Entry 5LSP (X-ray diffraction, 2.60 A resolution); this record covers chains S and T of the 8 polymer chains in the assembly.

Chain S:
Protein: 107_A07 Fab heavy chain
From: Homo sapiens
Notes: antibody fragment or engineered binder
Amino-acid sequence (223 residues; numbered 1 to 223; the number before each row is that of its first residue):
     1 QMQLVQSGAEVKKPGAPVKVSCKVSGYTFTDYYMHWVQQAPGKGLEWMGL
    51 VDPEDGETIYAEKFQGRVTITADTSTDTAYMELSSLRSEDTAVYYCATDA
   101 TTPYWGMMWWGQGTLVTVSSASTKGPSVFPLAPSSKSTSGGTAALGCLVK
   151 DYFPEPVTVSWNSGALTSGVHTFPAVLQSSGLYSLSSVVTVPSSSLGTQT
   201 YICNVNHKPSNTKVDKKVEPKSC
Disordered / not traced: 135-139, 222-223
Disulfide bonds: Cys22-Cys96, Cys147-Cys203

Chain T:
Protein: 107_A07 Fab light chain
From: Homo sapiens
Notes: antibody fragment or engineered binder
Amino-acid sequence (216 residues; numbered -1 to 214; the number before each row is that of its first residue; numbers below 1 keep their minus sign (Ala-1 is residue -1)):
    -1 ASDIQMIQSPSSLSASVGDRVTITCQASQDISNYLNWYQQKPGRAPKVLI
    49 YDASNLETGVPSRFSGSGSGTEFTLTISNLRPDDFATYYCQQGDSFPLTF
    99 GGGTKVEIKRAAAAPSVFIFPPSDEQLKSGTASVVCLLNNFYPREAKVQW
   149 KVDNALQSGNSQESVTEQDSKDSTYSLSSTLTLSKADYEKHKLYACEVTH
   199 QGLSSPVTKSFNRGEC
Disordered / not traced: -1 to 0, 213-214
Disulfide bonds: Cys23-Cys88, Cys134-Cys194

How chain S and chain T interact:
Pairs across the interface (76; chain S residue first):
  His35(S) - Leu96(T)
  Gln39(S) - Gln38(T)  hydrogen bond
  Gln39(S) - Tyr87(T)
  Lys43(S) - Tyr87(T)
  Gly44(S) - Tyr87(T)
  Leu45(S) - Pro44(T)  hydrophobic
  Leu45(S) - Tyr87(T)  hydrophobic
  Leu45(S) - Phe98(T)
  Trp47(S) - Phe94(T)  hydrophobic
  Trp47(S) - Pro95(T)  hydrophobic
  Trp47(S) - Leu96(T)
  Trp47(S) - Phe98(T)
  Leu50(S) - Phe94(T)  hydrophobic
  Ile59(S) - Phe94(T)  hydrophobic
  Tyr95(S) - Gln38(T)
  Tyr95(S) - Arg42(T)
  Tyr95(S) - Ala43(T)  hydrophobic
  Ala100(S) - Tyr49(T)  hydrophobic
  Thr102(S) - Tyr49(T)
  Tyr104(S) - Tyr32(T)  hydrophobic
  Tyr104(S) - Leu33(T)  hydrogen bond (side chain-backbone)
  Tyr104(S) - Asn34(T)  hydrogen bond
  Tyr104(S) - Tyr49(T)
  Tyr104(S) - Asp50(T)  hydrogen bond (side chain-backbone)
  Tyr104(S) - Gly91(T)
  Trp105(S) - Asn34(T)
  Trp105(S) - Gln89(T)  hydrogen bond (backbone-side chain)
  Trp105(S) - Gly91(T)  hydrogen bond (backbone-backbone)
  Trp105(S) - Phe94(T)
  Trp105(S) - Leu96(T)  hydrophobic
  Gly106(S) - Asn34(T)
  Gly106(S) - Tyr36(T)
  Gly106(S) - Gln89(T)
  Met107(S) - Tyr36(T)  hydrogen bond (backbone-side chain)
  Met107(S) - Val46(T)
  Met107(S) - Leu96(T)  hydrophobic
  Met107(S) - Phe98(T)  hydrophobic
  Met108(S) - Val46(T)
  Met108(S) - Tyr49(T)
  Trp110(S) - Tyr36(T)
  Trp110(S) - Ala43(T)  hydrophobic
  Trp110(S) - Pro44(T)  hydrogen bond (side chain-backbone)
  Gly111(S) - Ala43(T)
  Phe129(S) - Ser121(T)
  Phe129(S) - Gln124(T)
  Pro130(S) - Ser121(T)
  Leu131(S) - Phe118(T)  hydrophobic
  Leu131(S) - Val133(T)  hydrophobic
  Ala132(S) - Phe118(T)
  Ala144(S) - Phe116(T)  hydrophobic
  Ala144(S) - Phe118(T)
  Ala144(S) - Leu135(T)  hydrophobic
  Leu145(S) - Phe118(T)
  Leu148(S) - Ser131(T)
  Lys150(S) - Ser131(T)
  Lys150(S) - Thr180(T)
  His171(S) - Asn137(T)
  His171(S) - Asn138(T)
  His171(S) - Ser174(T)  hydrogen bond
  Phe173(S) - Leu135(T)  hydrophobic
  Phe173(S) - Ser162(T)
  Phe173(S) - Thr164(T)
  Phe173(S) - Ser174(T)
  Phe173(S) - Leu175(T)
  Phe173(S) - Ser176(T)
  Pro174(S) - Ser162(T)  hydrogen bond (backbone-side chain)
  Pro174(S) - Val163(T)
  Val176(S) - Gln160(T)
  Val176(S) - Glu161(T)
  Val176(S) - Ser162(T)
  Leu177(S) - Gln160(T)  hydrogen bond (backbone-side chain)
  Gln178(S) - Gln160(T)
  Ser186(S) - Ser176(T)
  Val188(S) - Leu135(T)  hydrophobic
  Thr190(S) - Asn137(T)
  Lys216(S) - Glu123(T)  salt bridge
Interface residues without a listed pair, chain S (43 interface residues in all): Glu46, Pro103, Val128, Pro133, Thr142, Ala143, Thr172
Interface residues without a listed pair, chain T (40 interface residues in all): Asn31, Pro119, Thr178

In short:
The interface between chain S and chain T involves 43 residues on one side and 40 on the other; the contacts
include 11 hydrogen bonds and 1 salt bridge. Among the polar pairs are Lys216(S)-Glu123(T), Gln39(S)-Gln38(T)
and Tyr104(S)-Leu33(T).
Chain S is 107_A07 Fab heavy chain and chain T is 107_A07 Fab light chain, both from Homo sapiens; the
structure, 107_A07 Fab in complex with fragment of the Met receptor, was determined by X-ray diffraction.
